PDB entry 8P98 | electron microscopy, 2.97 A resolution | chains A and B

Chain A:
Molecule: Vitamin B12 transporter BtuB
Source organism: Bacteroides thetaiotaomicron VPI-5482
Reference sequence: A0A0P0F201 (A0A0P0F201_BACT4); residues 1-704 here = UniProt positions 1-704
Amino-acid sequence (713 residues; each row starts with the number of its first residue):
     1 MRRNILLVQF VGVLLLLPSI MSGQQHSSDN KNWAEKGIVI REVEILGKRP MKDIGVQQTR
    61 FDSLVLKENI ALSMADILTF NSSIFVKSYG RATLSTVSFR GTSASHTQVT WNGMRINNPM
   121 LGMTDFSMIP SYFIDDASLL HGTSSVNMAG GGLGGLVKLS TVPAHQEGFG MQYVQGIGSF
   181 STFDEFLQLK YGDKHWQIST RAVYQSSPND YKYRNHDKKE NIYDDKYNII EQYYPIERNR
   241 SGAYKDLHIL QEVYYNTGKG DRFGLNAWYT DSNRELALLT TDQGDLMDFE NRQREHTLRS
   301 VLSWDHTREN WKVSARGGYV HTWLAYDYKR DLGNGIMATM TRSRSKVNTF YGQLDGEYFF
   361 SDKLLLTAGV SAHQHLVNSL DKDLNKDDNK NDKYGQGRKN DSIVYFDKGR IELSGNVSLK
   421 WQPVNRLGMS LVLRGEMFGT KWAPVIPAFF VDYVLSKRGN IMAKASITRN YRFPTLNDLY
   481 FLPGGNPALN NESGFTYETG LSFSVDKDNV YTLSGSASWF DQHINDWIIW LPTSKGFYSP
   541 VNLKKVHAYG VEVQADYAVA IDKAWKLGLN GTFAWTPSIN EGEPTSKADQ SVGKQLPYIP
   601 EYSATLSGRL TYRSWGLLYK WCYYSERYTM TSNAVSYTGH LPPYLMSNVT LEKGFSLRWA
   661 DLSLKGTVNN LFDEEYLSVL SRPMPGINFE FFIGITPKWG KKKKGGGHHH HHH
Not modelled in the structure: 1-47, 286-287, 332-337, 382-405, 701-713
Construct notes: expression tag (705-713)
From the paper describing this entry:
  - binding site for cyanocobalamin: Tyr538

Chain B:
Molecule: Putative surface layer protein
Source organism: Bacteroides thetaiotaomicron VPI-5482
Reference sequence: Q8A5Z1 (Q8A5Z1_BACTN); residues 1-355 here = UniProt positions 1-355
Amino-acid sequence (355 residues; each row starts with the number of its first residue):
     1 MKRILLSVLF IVFCLTAFVG CMKWDYGKME PFRATGDGLF IMNEGNFQYG NATLSYYDPE
    61 TKKVENEIFY RANAMKLGDV AQSMIVRDTI GWVVVNNSHV IFAISTNTFK EVGRITGLTS
   121 PRYIHFISDE KAYITQIWDY RIFIVNPKTY QITGYIECPD MTMETGSTEQ MVQYGKYVYV
   181 NCWSYQNRIL KIDTTTDKVV DQLTVGIQPT SLVMDKNFKM WTITDGGYKG SPYGYEEPSL
   241 YRIDAETFKI EKQFKFQLGD APSEVQLNGA GDELYWINKD IWRMSVDEER VPVRPFLKYR
   301 DTKYYGLTVS PKNGDVYVAD AIDYQQQGMI YRYTEDGELV DEFYVGIIPG AFCWK
Not modelled in the structure: 1-20
Small-molecule neighbours: cyanocobalamin (CNC): Glu44, Gly45, Asn46, Phe47, Tyr49, Val80, Gln82, Asn96, Ser120, Arg122, Ile137, Trp138, Trp183, Ser184, Tyr185, Gln208, Tyr228, Tyr305, Tyr324, Gln325, Ile348

Interface between chain A and chain B:
Residue-residue contacts (73):
  His216(A) - Tyr26(B)
  Asp217(A) - Met75(B)
  Asp217(A) - Lys76(B)  salt bridge
  Lys219(A) - Asn73(B)  hydrogen bond (side chain-backbone)
  Lys219(A) - Ala74(B)
  Lys219(A) - Met75(B)
  Lys219(A) - Arg114(B)  hydrogen bond (backbone-side chain)
  Glu220(A) - Arg114(B)  salt bridge
  Tyr223(A) - Arg114(B)  hydrogen bond (side chain-backbone)
  Tyr223(A) - Tyr150(B)
  Tyr227(A) - Lys148(B)
  Tyr227(A) - Thr149(B)
  Tyr227(A) - Tyr150(B)
  Tyr234(A) - Tyr26(B)  hydrophobic
  Tyr234(A) - Gly27(B)
  Tyr234(A) - Ala74(B)
  Leu279(A) - Asp79(B)
  Thr281(A) - Gly78(B)
  Thr281(A) - Ser98(B)  hydrogen bond (backbone-side chain)
  Gln283(A) - Ser98(B)
  Gln283(A) - Val100(B)
  Gln283(A) - Thr116(B)
  Gly284(A) - His99(B)
  Gly284(A) - Gly117(B)
  Asp285(A) - Gly117(B)
  Asp285(A) - Leu118(B)
  Arg330(A) - Trp138(B)  hydrogen bond (side chain-backbone)
  Arg330(A) - Met163(B)
  Thr339(A) - Glu164(B)
  Met340(A) - Trp138(B)  hydrophobic
  Met340(A) - Met163(B)
  Met340(A) - Glu164(B)
  Leu482(A) - Lys229(B)  hydrogen bond (backbone-side chain)
  Pro483(A) - Lys229(B)  hydrogen bond (backbone-side chain)
  Ser534(A) - Asp260(B)
  Ser534(A) - Lys279(B)
  Lys535(A) - Tyr235(B)  hydrogen bond
  Lys535(A) - Leu258(B)  hydrogen bond (side chain-backbone)
  Lys535(A) - Gly259(B)
  Lys535(A) - Asp260(B)
  Tyr538(A) - Tyr324(B)
  Ser586(A) - Asp301(B)  hydrogen bond
  Ser586(A) - Thr302(B)
  Lys587(A) - Arg300(B)
  Lys587(A) - Asp301(B)  salt bridge
  Lys587(A) - Tyr331(B)
  Ala588(A) - Met329(B)  hydrophobic
  Ala588(A) - Tyr344(B)
  Asp589(A) - Ile322(B)
  Asp589(A) - Gln326(B)
  Gln590(A) - Gln326(B)
  Gln590(A) - Tyr344(B)  hydrogen bond
  Met630(A) - Gln325(B)
  Met630(A) - Ile347(B)  hydrophobic
  Thr631(A) - Gln325(B)  hydrogen bond (backbone-backbone)
  Thr631(A) - Gln326(B)  hydrogen bond
  Ser632(A) - Gln326(B)
  Ser636(A) - Glu67(B)
  Tyr637(A) - Glu67(B)  hydrogen bond (backbone-side chain)
  Tyr637(A) - Tyr70(B)  hydrophobic
  Tyr637(A) - Arg71(B)
  Thr638(A) - Thr53(B)
  Thr638(A) - Glu67(B)  hydrogen bond (backbone-side chain)
  Thr638(A) - Lys76(B)
  Pro643(A) - Lys23(B)
  Leu645(A) - Lys23(B)  hydrogen bond (backbone-side chain)
  Phe672(A) - Met22(B)  hydrophobic
  Glu674(A) - Lys23(B)  salt bridge
  Glu675(A) - Tyr26(B)  hydrogen bond
  Tyr676(A) - Lys23(B)
  Leu680(A) - Tyr49(B)
  Ser681(A) - Tyr49(B)  hydrogen bond (side chain-backbone)
  Ser681(A) - Gly50(B)
Also at the interface, not in a pair above, chain A (50 interface residues in all): Arg214, Lys218, Asn221, Asp282, Ala338, Phe481, Pro532, Phe537, Ser591, Ala634, Tyr644
Also at the interface, not in a pair above, chain B (55 interface residues in all): Cys21, Met29, Asn51, Ala52, Asn97, Glu111, Tyr228, Asp323, Gln327

Overview:
50 residues of chain A face 55 of chain B across their interface; the contacts include 18 hydrogen bonds and 4
salt bridges. Among the polar pairs are Asp217(A)-Lys76(B), Glu220(A)-Arg114(B) and Lys587(A)-Asp301(B). Chain
B binds cyanocobalamin. From the paper: a binding site for cyanocobalamin at Tyr538(A).
Chain A is Vitamin B12 transporter BtuB and chain B is Putative surface layer protein, both from Bacteroides
thetaiotaomicron VPI-5482; the structure, BtuB3G3 bound to cyanocobalamin with ordered EL8, was determined by
electron microscopy together with 8BLW, 8BMX and 8P97 from the same study.
